4Y0V - chains A and B; structure by X-ray diffraction, 1.80 A resolution.

[Chain A (and B)]
Name: ADP-ribosylation factor 1
From: Entamoeba histolytica
Notes: chain B of this document is another copy of the same molecule, construct and numbering; everything in this record applies to it too
UniProt: C4LXL1 (C4LXL1_ENTHI); residue numbers follow UniProt; this construct covers 1-174
Chain sequence (178 residues; numbered -3 to 174; the number before each row is that of its first residue; numbers below 1 keep their minus sign (Gly-3 is residue -3)):
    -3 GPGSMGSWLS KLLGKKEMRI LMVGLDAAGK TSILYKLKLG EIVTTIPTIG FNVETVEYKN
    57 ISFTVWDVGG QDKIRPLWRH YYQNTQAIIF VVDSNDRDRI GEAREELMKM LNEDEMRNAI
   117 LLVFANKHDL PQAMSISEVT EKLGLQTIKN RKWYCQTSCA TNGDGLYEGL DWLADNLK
Disordered / not traced: -3 to 2, 67-72, 174 (chain B: -3 to 2, 67-76, 174)
Construct notes: expression tag (-3 to 0)
Metal / ion sites: Mg2+: Thr27 (together with GDP)
Residues lining bound ligands:
  - GDP (guanosine-5'-diphosphate), molecule 1: Leu21, Asp22, Ala23, Ala24, Gly25, Lys26, Thr27, Ser28, Asp63, Asn122, Lys123, Asp125, Leu126, Ser154, Cys155, Ala156, Thr157
  - GDP, molecule 2: Ile45, Gly46, Asn48
What the authors report for this chain:
  - Mg2+ coordination: Thr27
  - binding site for GDP: Asn48

[Chain A / chain B interface]
Residue-residue contacts (17):
  Thr27(A) with Asn48(B)
  Ser28(A) with Ile42(B)
  Tyr31(A) with Thr41(B); Ile42(B)
  Glu37(A) with Val39(B)
  Ile38(A) with Ile38(B); Val39(B); Thr40(B), hydrogen bond (backbone-backbone)
  Val39(A) with Glu37(B); Ile38(B)
  Thr40(A) with Ile38(B), hydrogen bond (backbone-backbone); Thr40(B)
  Thr41(A) with Tyr31(B)
  Ile42(A) with Thr27(B); Ser28(B); Tyr31(B)
  Thr157(A) with Ile45(B)
Interface residues without a listed pair, chain A (13 interface residues in all): Ile45, Asn48, Glu50
Interface residues without a listed pair, chain B (13 interface residues in all): Glu50, Thr157

[Overview]
Chain A and chain B each contribute 13 residues to their interface, with 2 hydrogen bonds. The hydrogen-bonded
pair Ile38(A)-Thr40(B) is a backbone contact. Chain A binds GDP. The paper reports a binding site for GDP at
Asn48(A); Mg2+ coordination by Thr27(A).
Chain A and chain B are both ADP-ribosylation factor 1 (Entamoeba histolytica); the structure, Structure of an
ADP ribosylation factor from Entamoeba histolytica HM-1:IMSS bound to Mg-GDP, was determined by X-ray
diffraction, deposited together with 4YLG.
